5W9N - chains H and J of the 10 polymer chains in the assembly; structure by electron microscopy, 5.00 A resolution (low resolution: residue-level contacts below are approximate; hydrogen-bond / salt-bridge calls are withheld).

== Chain H (and J) ==
Name: Mers S
Source organism: Middle East respiratory syndrome-related coronavirus
Notes: chain J of this document is another copy of the same molecule, construct and numbering; everything in this record applies to it too
UniProtKB: W5ZZF5 (W5ZZF5_9BETC); residue numbers follow UniProt; this construct covers 1-1291
Amino-acid sequence (1329 residues; numbered 1 to 1329; the number before each row is that of its first residue):
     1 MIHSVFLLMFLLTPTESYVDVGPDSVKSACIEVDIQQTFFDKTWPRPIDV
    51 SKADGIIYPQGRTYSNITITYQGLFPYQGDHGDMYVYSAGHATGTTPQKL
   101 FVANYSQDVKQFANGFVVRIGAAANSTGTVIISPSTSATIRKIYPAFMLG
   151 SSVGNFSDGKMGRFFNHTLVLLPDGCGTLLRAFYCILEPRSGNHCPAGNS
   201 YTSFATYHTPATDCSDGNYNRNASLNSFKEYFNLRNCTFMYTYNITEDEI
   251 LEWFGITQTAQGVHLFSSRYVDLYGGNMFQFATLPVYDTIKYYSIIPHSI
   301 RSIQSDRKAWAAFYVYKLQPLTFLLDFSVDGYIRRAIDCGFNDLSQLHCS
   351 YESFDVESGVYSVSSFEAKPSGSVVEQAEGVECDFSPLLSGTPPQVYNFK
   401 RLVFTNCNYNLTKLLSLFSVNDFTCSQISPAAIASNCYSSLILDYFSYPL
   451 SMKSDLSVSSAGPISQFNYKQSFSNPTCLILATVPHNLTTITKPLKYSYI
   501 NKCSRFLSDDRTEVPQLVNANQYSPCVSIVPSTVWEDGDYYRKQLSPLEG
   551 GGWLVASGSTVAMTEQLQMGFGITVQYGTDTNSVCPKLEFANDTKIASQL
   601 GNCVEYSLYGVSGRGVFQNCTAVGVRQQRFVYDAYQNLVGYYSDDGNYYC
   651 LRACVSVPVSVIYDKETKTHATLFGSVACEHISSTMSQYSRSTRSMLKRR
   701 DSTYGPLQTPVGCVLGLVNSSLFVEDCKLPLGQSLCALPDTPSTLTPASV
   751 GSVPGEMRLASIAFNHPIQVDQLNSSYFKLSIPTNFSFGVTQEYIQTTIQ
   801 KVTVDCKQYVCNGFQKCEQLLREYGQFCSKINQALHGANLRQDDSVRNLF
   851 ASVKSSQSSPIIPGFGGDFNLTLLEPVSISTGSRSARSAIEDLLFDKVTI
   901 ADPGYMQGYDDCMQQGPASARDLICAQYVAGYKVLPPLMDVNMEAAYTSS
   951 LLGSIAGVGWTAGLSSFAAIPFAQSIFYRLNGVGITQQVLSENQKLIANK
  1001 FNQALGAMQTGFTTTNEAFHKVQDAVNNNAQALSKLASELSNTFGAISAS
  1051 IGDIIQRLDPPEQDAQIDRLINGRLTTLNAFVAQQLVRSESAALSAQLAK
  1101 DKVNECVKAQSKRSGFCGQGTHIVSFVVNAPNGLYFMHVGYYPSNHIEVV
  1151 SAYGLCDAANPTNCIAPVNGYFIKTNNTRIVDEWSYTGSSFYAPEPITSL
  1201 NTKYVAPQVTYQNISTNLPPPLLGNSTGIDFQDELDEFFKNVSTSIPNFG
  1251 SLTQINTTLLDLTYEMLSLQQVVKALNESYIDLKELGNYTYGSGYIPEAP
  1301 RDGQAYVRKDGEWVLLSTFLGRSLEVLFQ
Not modelled in the structure: 1-17, 744-1329
Sequence notes: conflict Phe506 (Leu in W5ZZF5), Ala748 (Arg in W5ZZF5), Gly751 (Arg in W5ZZF5); engineered mutation Pro1060 (Val in W5ZZF5), Pro1061 (Leu in W5ZZF5); expression tag (1292-1329)
Disulfides: Cys30-Cys195, Cys176-Cys214, Cys185-Cys237, Cys339-Cys349, Cys383-Cys407, Cys425-Cys478, Cys437-Cys585, Cys503-Cys526, Cys603-Cys654, Cys620-Cys650, Cys679-Cys713, Cys727-Cys736
What the authors report for this chain:
  - mutagenesis - V1060P/L1061P (>50-fold): increased expression

== Interface between chain H and chain J ==
Residue-residue contacts - 41 pairs, chain H then chain J:
  Tyr58(H) with Val625(J); Gln628(J)
  Gln60(H) with Thr581(J)
  Gly61(H) with Thr579(J); Asp580(J); Gln628(J)
  Arg62(H) with Tyr632(J); Gln636(J)
  Thr63(H) with Gly624(J); Val625(J); Phe630(J); Val631(J); Tyr632(J)
  Tyr64(H) with Gly624(J); Tyr632(J); Asp633(J); Gln636(J)
  Ile67(H) with Ala634(J)
  Ala260(H) with Arg401(J); Asn521(J)
  Gln261(H) with Ile442(J); Gln576(J)
  Phe279(H) with Val625(J)
  Tyr287(H) with Phe399(J); Arg401(J); Tyr523(J)
  Asp288(H) with Tyr523(J)
  Thr289(H) with Gln522(J)
  Val329(H) with Gly624(J)
  Asp330(H) with Gly624(J); Val625(J)
  Gly331(H) with Gly624(J); Val625(J)
  Tyr332(H) with Val625(J)
  Ile428(H) with Asp510(J)
  Ser435(H) with Arg511(J)
  Asn436(H) with Asp509(J); Asp510(J); Arg511(J)
  Cys437(H) with Arg511(J)
  Tyr577(H) with Arg511(J)
Other interface residues (no listed pair), chain H (24 interface residues in all): Val153, Ala432
Other interface residues (no listed pair), chain J (25 interface residues in all): Val403, Leu548, Val623

== In short ==
The interface between chain H and chain J involves 24 residues on one side and 25 on the other. From the
paper: V1060P/L1061P of chain H increase expression.
Chain H and chain J are both Mers S (Middle East respiratory syndrome-related coronavirus); the structure,
MERS S ectodomain trimer in complex with variable domain of neutralizing antibody G4, was determined by
electron microscopy together with 5VZR, 5W9H, 5W9I, 5W9J, 5W9K, 5W9L and 3 further entries from the same
study.
